Entry 9GUS (electron microscopy, 3.50 A resolution); this record covers chains A and U of the 24 polymer chains in the assembly.

[Chain A]
Molecule: 16S ribosomal RNA
Organism: Escherichia coli K-12
Sequence (1541 nucleotides; each row starts with the number of its first residue):
     1 AAAUUGAAGA GUUUGAUCAU GGCUCAGAUU GAACGCUGGC GGCAGGCCUA ACACAUGCAA
    61 GUCGAACGGU AACAGGAAGA AGCUUGCUUC UUUGCUGACG AGUGGCGGAC GGGUGAGUAA
   121 UGUCUGGGAA ACUGCCUGAU GGAGGGGGAU AACUACUGGA AACGGUAGCU AAUACCGCAU
   181 AACGUCGCAA GACCAAAGAG GGGUACCUUC GGGCCUCUUG CCAUCGGAUG UGCCCAGAUG
   241 GGAUUAGCUA GUAGGUGGGG UAACGGCUCA CCUAGGCGAC GAUCCCUAGC UGGUCUGAGA
   301 GGAUGACCAG CCACACUGGA ACUGAGACAC GGUCCAGACU CCUACGGGAG GCAGCAGUGG
   361 GGAAUAUUGC ACAAUGGGCG CAAGCCUGAU GCAGCCAUGC CGCGUGUAUG AAGAAGGCCU
   421 UCGGGUUGUA AAGUACUUUC AGCGGGGAGG AAGGGAGUAA AGUUAAUACC UUUGCUCAUU
   481 GACGUUACCC GCAGAAGAAG CACCGGCUAA CUCCGUGCCA GCAGCCXCGG UAAUACGGAG
   541 GGUGCAAGCG UUAAUCGGAA UUACUGGGCG UAAAGCGCAC GCAGGCGGUU UGUUAAGUCA
   601 GAUGUGAAAU CCCCGGGCUC AACCUGGGAA CUGCAUCUGA UACUGGCAAG CUUGAGUCUC
   661 GUAGAGGGGG GUAGAAUUCC AGGUGUAGCG GUGAAAUGCG UAGAGAUCUG GAGGAAUACC
   721 GGUGGCGAAG GCGGCCCCCU GGACGAAGAC UGACGCUCAG GUGCGAAAGC GUGGGGAGCA
   781 AACAGGAUUA GAUACCCUGG UAGUCCACGC CGUAAACGAU GUCGACUUGG AGGUUGUGCC
   841 CUUGAGGCGU GGCUUCCGGA GCUAACGCGU UAAGUCGACC GCCUGGGGAG UACGGCCGCA
   901 AGGUUAAAAC UCAAAUGAAU UGACGGGGGC CCGCACAAGC GGUGGAGCAU GUGGUUUAAU
   961 UCGAUGXAAC GCGAAGAACC UUACCUGGUC UUGACAUCCA CGGAAGUUUU CAGAGAUGAG
  1021 AAUGUGCCUU CGGGAACCGU GAGACAGGUG CUGCAUGGCU GUCGUCAGCU CGUGUUGUGA
  1081 AAUGUUGGGU UAAGUCCCGC AACGAGCGCA ACCCUUAUCC UUUGUUGCCA GCGGUCCGGC
  1141 CGGGAACUCA AAGGAGACUG CCAGUGAUAA ACUGGAGGAA GGUGGGGAUG ACGUCAAGUC
  1201 AUCAUGGCCC UUACGACCAG GGCUACACAC GUGCUACAAU GGCGCAUACA AAGAGAAGCG
  1261 ACCUCGCGAG AGCAAGCGGA CCUCAUAAAG UGCGUCGUAG UCCGGAUUGG AGUCUGCAAC
  1321 UCGACUCCAU GAAGUCGGAA UCGCUAGUAA UCGUGGAUCA GAAUGCCACG GUGAAUACGU
  1381 UCCCGGGCCU UGUACACACC GCCCGUXACA CCAUGGGAGU GGGUUGCAAA AGAAGUAGGU
  1441 AGCUUAACCU UCGGGAGGGC GCUUACCACU UUGUGAUUCA UGACUGGGGU GAAGUCGUAA
  1501 CAAGGUAACC GUAGGGGAAC CUGCGGUUGG AUCACCUCCU U
Unresolved in the structure: 1492-1493
Modified / non-standard residues: PSU (pseudouridine-5'-monophosphate) at position 516, G7M (N7-methyl-guanosine-5'-monophosphate) at position 527, 2MG (2N-methylguanosine-5'-monophosphate) at position 966, 5MC (5-methylcytidine-5'-monophosphate) at position 967, 2MG (2N-methylguanosine-5'-monophosphate) at position 1207, 4OC (4n,o2'-methylcytidine-5'-monophosphate) at position 1402, 5MC (5-methylcytidine-5'-monophosphate) at position 1407, UR3 (3-methyluridine-5'-monophoshate) at position 1498, 2MG (2N-methylguanosine-5'-monophosphate) at position 1516, MA6 (6N-dimethyladenosine-5'-monophoshate) at position 1518, MA6 (6N-dimethyladenosine-5'-monophoshate) at position 1519
Ion coordination: Mg2+ site 1 near G21 (its only coordinating residue here); Mg2+ site 2: C48, U49, G115; Mg2+ site 3: A59, C386, U387; Mg2+ site 4: U62, G105; Mg2+ site 5 near G100 (its only coordinating residue here); Mg2+ site 6: A109, G331; Mg2+ site 7: A116, G117, G289; Mg2+ site 8: G145, A197; Mg2+ site 9 near A171 (its only coordinating residue here); Mg2+ site 10: A174, C175; Mg2+ site 11: U180, A195; Mg2+ site 12: G299, G558; 59 more Mg2+ sites not listed

[Chain U]
Protein: 30S ribosomal protein S20
Organism: Escherichia coli K-12
UniProtKB: P0A7U7 (RS20_ECOLI); numbering as in UniProt (aligned over 1-87)
Amino-acid sequence (87 residues; each row starts with the number of its first residue):
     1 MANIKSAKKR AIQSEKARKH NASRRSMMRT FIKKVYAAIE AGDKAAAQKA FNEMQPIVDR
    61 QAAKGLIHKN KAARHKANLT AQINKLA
Unresolved in the structure: 1

[Chain A / chain U interface]
Residue-residue contacts (79; chain A residue first):
  A60(A) with Ile4(U), sugar contact
  G61(A) with Ile4(U), phosphate contact; Ser6(U), base contact
  A101(A) with Lys5(U), salt bridge to the phosphate
  U103(A) with Lys9(U), salt bridge to the phosphate
  G104(A) with Lys9(U), hydrogen bond to the base; Gln13(U), hydrogen bond to the phosphate; Lys16(U), salt bridge to the phosphate
  G105(A) with Gln13(U), phosphate contact
  G107(A) with Ser6(U), base contact; Arg10(U), hydrogen bond to the base
  G108(A) with Ala7(U), base contact; Arg10(U), base contact
  A131(A) with Asn70(U), phosphate contact
  C132(A) with His68(U), phosphate contact; Asn70(U), hydrogen bond to the phosphate
  U133(A) with His68(U), salt bridge to the phosphate
  C175(A) with His20(U), hydrogen bond to the phosphate
  C176(A) with His20(U), salt bridge to the phosphate; Arg24(U), sugar contact
  G177(A) with Arg60(U), phosphate contact
  C178(A) with Arg60(U), salt bridge to the phosphate
  U185(A) with Ala73(U), sugar contact; Lys76(U), hydrogen bond to the base
  C186(A) with Ala73(U), sugar contact; Lys76(U), sugar contact; Ala77(U), phosphate contact; Thr80(U), hydrogen bond to the sugar
  G187(A) with Ala77(U), phosphate contact; Thr80(U), sugar contact
  A192(A) with Gln55(U), hydrogen bond to the base
  C193(A) with Gln55(U), hydrogen bond to the sugar; Pro56(U), phosphate contact; Asp59(U), hydrogen bond to the sugar
  C194(A) with Pro56(U), sugar contact; Asp59(U), sugar contact; Arg60(U), salt bridge to the phosphate; Ala63(U), sugar contact
  A195(A) with Arg60(U), salt bridge to the phosphate; Lys64(U), phosphate contact
  A196(A) with Lys64(U), salt bridge to the phosphate
  U224(A) with Lys69(U), salt bridge to the phosphate
  G258(A) with Gln82(U), phosphate contact
  G259(A) with Tyr36(U), hydrogen bond to the phosphate; Asn78(U), hydrogen bond to the phosphate
  G260(A) with His75(U), salt bridge to the phosphate
  U261(A) with Lys71(U), salt bridge to the phosphate; Arg74(U), salt bridge to the phosphate
  A262(A) with Asn70(U), hydrogen bond to the sugar; Arg74(U), salt bridge to the phosphate
  A263(A) with Arg74(U), salt bridge to the phosphate
  C322(A) with Ser14(U), base contact; Arg18(U), sugar contact
  U323(A) with Ser14(U), hydrogen bond to the sugar; Ala17(U), phosphate contact; Arg18(U), sugar contact; Asn21(U), phosphate contact; Arg25(U), salt bridge to the phosphate
  G324(A) with Asn21(U), phosphate contact
  G331(A) with Asn3(U), phosphate contact
  G332(A) with Ala2(U), phosphate contact; Asn3(U), hydrogen bond to the phosphate; Ile4(U), hydrogen bond to the phosphate; Ala7(U), phosphate contact; Ala11(U), sugar contact
  U333(A) with Ala2(U), hydrogen bond to the phosphate
  G350(A) with Ala2(U), phosphate contact
  G351(A) with Asn3(U), phosphate contact
  A1437(A) with Arg29(U), salt bridge to the phosphate
  G1438(A) with Arg29(U), salt bridge to the phosphate; Lys33(U), phosphate contact
  G1439(A) with Lys33(U), salt bridge to the phosphate
  G1457(A) with Met27(U), phosphate contact; Thr30(U), phosphate contact
  G1458(A) with Ser23(U), hydrogen bond to the sugar; Ser26(U), hydrogen bond to the phosphate; Met27(U), phosphate contact; Thr30(U), hydrogen bond to the phosphate
  G1459(A) with Ser26(U), phosphate contact
Also at the interface, not in a pair above, chain A (47 interface residues in all): G102, C106, G184
Also at the interface, not in a pair above, chain U (49 interface residues in all): Ala22, Phe31, Lys34, Asn52, Gln61, Lys85

[In short]
The interface between chain A and chain U involves 47 residues on one side and 49 on the other, with 20
hydrogen bonds and 19 salt bridges. Polar contacts include G104(A)-Lys9(U), G107(A)-Arg10(U) and
U185(A)-Lys76(U). The Mg2+ site 2 is built by C48(A), U49(A) and G115(A).
Chain A is 16S ribosomal RNA and chain U is 30S ribosomal protein S20, both from Escherichia coli K-12; the
structure, 30S mRNA delivery complex TEC resolved (30S only), was determined by electron microscopy together
with 9GUP, 9GUQ, 9GUR, 9GUT, 9GUU, 9GUV, 9GUW and 9GUX from the same study.
